4GOB - chains A and B of the 4 polymer chains in the assembly; structure by X-ray diffraction, 1.53 A resolution.

Chain A (and B):
Molecule: Kaede-type Fluorescent Protein
Organism: synthetic construct
Notes: chain B of this document is another copy of the same molecule, construct and numbering; everything in this record applies to it too
Amino-acid sequence (228 residues; each row starts with the number of its first residue; note: 2 numbers in that range are skipped by the numbering (no residue carries them; nothing is unmodelled there)):
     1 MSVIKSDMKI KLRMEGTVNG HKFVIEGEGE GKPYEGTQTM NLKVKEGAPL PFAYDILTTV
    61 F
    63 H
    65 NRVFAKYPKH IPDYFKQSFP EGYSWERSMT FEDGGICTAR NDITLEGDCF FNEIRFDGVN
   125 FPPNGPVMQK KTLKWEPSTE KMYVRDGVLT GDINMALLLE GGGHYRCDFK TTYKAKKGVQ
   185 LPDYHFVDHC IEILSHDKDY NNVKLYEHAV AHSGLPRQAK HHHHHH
Disordered / not traced: 1, 221-230 (chain B: 1-2, 223-230)
Covalent attachments: covalent link Phe61-His63; covalent link His63-Asn65
Modified / non-standard residues: His63 (2-[1-amino-2-(1H-imidazol-5-yl)ethyl]-1-(carboxymethyl)-4-[(4-oxocyclohexa-2,5-dien-1-ylidene)methyl]-1H-imidazol-5-olate; CR8)

How chain A and chain B interact:
Residue-residue contacts - 39 pairs, chain A then chain B:
  Glu96(A) - Arg149(B)  salt bridge
  Glu140(A) - Tyr188(B)
  Pro141(A) - Phe190(B)
  Pro141(A) - Gly218(B)
  Ser142(A) - Lys145(B)
  Thr143(A) - Lys145(B)
  Lys145(A) - Ser142(B)
  Lys145(A) - Thr143(B)
  Lys145(A) - Asn158(B)  hydrogen bond (side chain-backbone)
  Tyr147(A) - Arg170(B)  hydrogen bond
  Arg149(A) - Glu96(B)  salt bridge
  Arg149(A) - His168(B)  hydrogen bond (side chain-backbone)
  Arg149(A) - Arg170(B)
  Asp156(A) - Arg170(B)  salt bridge
  Asn158(A) - Lys145(B)  hydrogen bond (backbone-side chain)
  Asn158(A) - Asn158(B)  hydrogen bond
  Ala160(A) - Tyr188(B)
  His168(A) - Arg149(B)  hydrogen bond (backbone-side chain)
  His168(A) - Tyr188(B)
  Arg170(A) - Asp156(B)  salt bridge
  Lys174(A) - Arg170(B)
  Tyr188(A) - Glu140(B)
  Tyr188(A) - Ala160(B)
  Tyr188(A) - His168(B)
  Phe190(A) - Pro141(B)
  Asp192(A) - Leu219(B)
  Cys194(A) - Leu219(B)
  Glu196(A) - Arg221(B)  salt bridge
  Leu198(A) - Arg221(B)
  Tyr210(A) - Arg221(B)  hydrogen bond (side chain-backbone)
  His212(A) - Leu219(B)
  His212(A) - Pro220(B)
  His212(A) - Arg221(B)
  His212(A) - Gln222(B)
  Val214(A) - Leu219(B)  hydrophobic
  Leu219(A) - Pro141(B)
  Leu219(A) - Asp192(B)
  Leu219(A) - Cys194(B)
  Leu219(A) - His212(B)
Interface residues without a listed pair, chain A (28 interface residues in all): Ile157, His193, Ala213, Ser217
Interface residues without a listed pair, chain B (27 interface residues in all): Tyr147, Ile157, His193, Ala213, Val214

In short:
Chain A and chain B form an interface of 28 and 27 residues respectively; the contacts include 7 hydrogen
bonds and 5 salt bridges. Polar contacts include Glu96(A)-Arg149(B), Asp156(A)-Arg170(B) and
Glu196(A)-Arg221(B).
Chain A and chain B are both Kaede-type Fluorescent Protein (synthetic construct); the structure, Low pH
Crystal Structure of a reconstructed Kaede-type Red Fluorescent Protein, Least Evolved Ancestor (LEA), was
determined by X-ray diffraction, deposited together with 4DXN and 4DXQ.
